4X1C - chains C and D of the 6 polymer chains in the assembly; structure by X-ray diffraction, 1.70 A resolution.

[Chain C]
Name: 2-hydroxymuconate tautomerase
From: Pseudomonas putida
Notes: EC 5.3.2.6
UniProt: Q01468 (4OT1_PSEPU); residues 1-62 here correspond to UniProt positions 2-63 (UniProt number = residue number + 1)
Chain sequence (62 residues; each row starts with the number of its first residue):
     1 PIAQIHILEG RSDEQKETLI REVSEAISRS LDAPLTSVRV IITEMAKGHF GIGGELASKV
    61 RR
Disordered / not traced: 59-62
Swiss-Prot annotation at these positions:
  - active site: P1 (Proton acceptor)

[Chain D]
Name: 2-hydroxymuconate tautomerase
From: Pseudomonas putida
Notes: EC 5.3.2.6
UniProt: Q01468 (4OT1_PSEPU); residues 1-62 here correspond to UniProt positions 2-63 (UniProt number = residue number + 1)
Chain sequence (62 residues; numbered 1 to 62; the number before each row is that of its first residue):
     1 PIAQIHILEG RSDEQKETLI REVSEAISRS LDAPLTSVRV IITEMAKGHF GIGGELASKV
    61 RR
Disordered / not traced: 60-62
Modified positions: P1 (1-ethenyl-L-proline; N80)

[How chain C and chain D interact]
Contacting residue pairs (23):
  H6(C) with Q4(D); I41(D)
  M45(C) with I41(D), hydrophobic
  G48(C) with I20(D)
  H49(C) with K16(D), hydrogen bond; V40(D); I41(D); I42(D), hydrogen bond (backbone-backbone); E44(D), salt bridge
  F50(C) with V40(D); I41(D), hydrophobic
  G51(C) with I20(D); V38(D); R39(D); V40(D), hydrogen bond (backbone-backbone)
  I52(C) with T36(D); V38(D)
  G53(C) with L35(D); V38(D), hydrogen bond (backbone-backbone)
  G54(C) with I20(D); R21(D); S24(D)
  L56(C) with I20(D), hydrophobic
Other interface residues (no listed pair), chain D (14 interface residues in all): E17

[Overview]
10 residues of chain C and 14 residues of chain D are in contact, with 4 hydrogen bonds and 1 salt bridge.
Polar pairs include H49(C)-E44(D), H49(C)-K16(D) and H49(C)-I42(D). Curated annotation (UniProt) lists
active-site residue P1(C) on chain C.
Here chain C is 2-hydroxymuconate tautomerase and chain D is 2-hydroxymuconate tautomerase, both from
Pseudomonas putida. Entry 4X1C (Crystal structure of 4-OT from Pseudomonas putida mt-2 with an enamine adduct
on the N-terminal proline ...) was determined by X-ray diffraction, deposited together with 4X19.
